Entry 1RUY (X-ray diffraction, 2.70 A resolution); this record covers chains J and M of the 6 polymer chains in the assembly.

Chain J:
Protein: hemagglutinin
From: Influenza A virus (A/swine/Iowa/15/30(H1N1))
Reference sequence: Q82500 (Q82500_9INFA); the construct lacks a stretch of the UniProt sequence and is renumbered around it, so the offset changes along the chain: 5-42 = UniProt 18-55; 44-49 = UniProt 56-61; 50-133 = UniProt 63-146; 134-325 = UniProt 148-339
Chain sequence (328 residues; numbered 1 to 327 plus 2 insertion-coded residues; 1 number in that range is skipped by the numbering (no residue carries it; nothing is unmodelled there); the number before each row is that of its first residue):
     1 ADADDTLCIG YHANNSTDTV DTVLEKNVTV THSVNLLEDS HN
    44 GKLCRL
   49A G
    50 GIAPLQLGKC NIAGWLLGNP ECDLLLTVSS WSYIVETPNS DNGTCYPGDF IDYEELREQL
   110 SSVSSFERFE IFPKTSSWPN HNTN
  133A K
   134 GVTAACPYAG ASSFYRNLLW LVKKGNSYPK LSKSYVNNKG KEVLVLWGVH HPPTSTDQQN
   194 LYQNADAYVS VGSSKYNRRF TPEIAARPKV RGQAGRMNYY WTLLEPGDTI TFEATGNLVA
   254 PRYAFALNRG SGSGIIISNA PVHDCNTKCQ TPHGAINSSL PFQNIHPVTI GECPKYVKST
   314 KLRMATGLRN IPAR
Unresolved in the structure: 1-4
Disulfides: Cys47-Cys278, Cys59-Cys71, Cys94-Cys139, Cys282-Cys306
Ligand contacts: 2-acetamido-2-deoxy-alpha-D-glucopyranose (NDG): Asn68, Pro69, Glu70, Asn91, Cys94, Ala138, Cys139, Pro140, Arg224

Chain M:
Protein: hemagglutinin
From: Influenza A virus (A/swine/Iowa/15/30(H1N1))
Reference sequence: P88836 (P88836_9INFA); residues 501-660 here correspond to UniProt positions 345-504 (UniProt number = residue number - 156)
Chain sequence (160 residues; numbered 501 to 660; the number before each row is that of its first residue):
   501 GLFGAIAGFI EGGWTGLIDG WYGYHHQNEQ GSGYAADQKS TQNAIDGITN KVNSVIEKMN
   561 TQFTAVGKEF NKLEKRIENL NNKVDDGFLD IWTYNAELLV LLENERTLDF HDSNVKNLYE
   621 KVRSQLKNNA KEIGNGCFEF YHKCDNECME SVRNGTYDYP
Disulfides: Cys644-Cys648

Interface between chain J and chain M:
Pairs across the interface - 12 pairs, chain J then chain M:
  Thr22(J) - Asn550(M)
  Val23(J) - Asn550(M)  hydrogen bond (backbone-side chain)
  Val23(J) - Lys551(M)  hydrogen bond (backbone-backbone)
  Val23(J) - Ser554(M)
  Val23(J) - Glu603(M)
  Leu24(J) - Gly547(M)
  Leu24(J) - Asn550(M)  hydrogen bond (backbone-side chain)
  Leu24(J) - Lys551(M)
  Leu24(J) - Phe610(M)  hydrophobic
  Glu25(J) - Asn550(M)
  Lys26(J) - Asn550(M)
  Lys26(J) - Glu557(M)  salt bridge
Also at the interface, not in a pair above, chain M (9 interface residues in all): Asp546, Ile548

In short:
5 residues of chain J face 9 of chain M across their interface; the contacts include 3 hydrogen bonds and 1
salt bridge. Polar pairs include Lys26(J)-Glu557(M), Val23(J)-Asn550(M) and Leu24(J)-Asn550(M). Bound to chain
J: 2-acetamido-2-deoxy-alpha-D-glucopyranose.
Chain J is hemagglutinin and chain M is hemagglutinin, both from Influenza A virus (A/swine/Iowa/15/30(H1N1));
the structure, 1930 Swine H1 Hemagglutinin, was determined by X-ray diffraction, deposited together with 1RU7,
1RUZ, 1RV0, 1RVT, 1RVX and 1RVZ.
